7STZ - chains C and D of the 6 polymer chains in the assembly; structure by X-ray diffraction, 2.95 A resolution.

[Chain C (and D)]
Molecule: Cadherin-1
Organism: Homo sapiens
Notes: chain D of this document is another copy of the same molecule, construct and numbering; everything in this record applies to it too
UniProt: P12830 (CADH1_HUMAN); residues 1-544 here correspond to UniProt positions 155-698 (UniProt number = residue number + 154)
Sequence (590 residues; each row starts with the number of its first residue; numbers below 1 keep their minus sign (Met-15 is residue -15)):
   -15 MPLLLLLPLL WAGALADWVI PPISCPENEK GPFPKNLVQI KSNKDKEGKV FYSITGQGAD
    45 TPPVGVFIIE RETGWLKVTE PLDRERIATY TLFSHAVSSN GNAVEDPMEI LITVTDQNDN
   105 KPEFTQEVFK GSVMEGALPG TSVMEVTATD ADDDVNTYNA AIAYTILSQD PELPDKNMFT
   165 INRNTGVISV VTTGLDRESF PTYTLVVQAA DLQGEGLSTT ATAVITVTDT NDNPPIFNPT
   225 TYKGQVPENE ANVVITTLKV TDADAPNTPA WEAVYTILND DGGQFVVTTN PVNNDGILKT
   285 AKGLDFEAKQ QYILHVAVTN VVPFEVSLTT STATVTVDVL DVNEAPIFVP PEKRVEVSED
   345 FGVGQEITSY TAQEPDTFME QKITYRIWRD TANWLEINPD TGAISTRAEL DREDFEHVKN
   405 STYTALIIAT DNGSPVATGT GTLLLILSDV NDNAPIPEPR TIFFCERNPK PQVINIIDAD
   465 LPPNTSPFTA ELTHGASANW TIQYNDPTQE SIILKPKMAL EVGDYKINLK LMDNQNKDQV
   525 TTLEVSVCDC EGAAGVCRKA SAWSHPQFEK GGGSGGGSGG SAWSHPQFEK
Not modelled in the structure: -15 to 0, 541-574 (chain D: -15 to 0, 310-312, 363-364, 392-395, 417-419, 431-433, 438-574)
Differences from the reference sequence: expression tag (-15 to 0)
Disulfides: Cys449-Cys534
Glycans and other covalent adducts: alpha-D-mannopyranose (MAN) linked to Thr204, Thr316, Thr424; N-acetylglucosamine (NAG) linked to Asn483
Metal / ion sites: Ca2+ site 1: Glu11, Glu69, Asp100, Gln101, Asp103, Asp136; Ca2+ site 2: Glu11, Asp67, Glu69, Asp103; Ca2+ site 3: Asn102, Asn104, Asp134, Asp136, Asn143, Asp195; Ca2+ site 4: Glu119, Glu182, Asp213, Thr214, Asp216, Asp248; Ca2+ site 5: Glu119, Asp180, Glu182, Asp216; Ca2+ site 6: Asn215, Asn217, Asp246, Asp248, Ala254, Asn304; Ca2+ site 7: Glu232, Glu291, Asp325, Val326, Glu328, Asp360; Ca2+ site 8: Glu232, Asp289, Glu291, Glu328; Ca2+ site 9: Asn327, Glu358, Gln365, Asp415; Ca2+ site 10: Glu343, Glu397, Asp433, Val434, Asp436, Asp464; Ca2+ site 11: Glu343, Asp395, Glu397, Asp436; Ca2+ site 12: Asn435, Asn437, Asp462, Asp464, Asn468, Asp517
Ligand contacts:
  - beta-D-mannopyranose (BMA), molecule 1: Glu111, Val112, Val190, Ala205, Thr206
  - beta-D-mannopyranose (BMA), molecule 2: Ser126, Val127, Met128, Glu129, Val171
  - beta-D-mannopyranose (BMA), molecule 3: Thr224, Thr225, His299, Ala317, Thr318
  - beta-D-mannopyranose (BMA), molecule 4: Thr303, Leu312, Thr313, Thr314
  - beta-D-mannopyranose (BMA), molecule 5: Pro335, Glu336, Leu410, Gly425, Thr426
  - beta-D-mannopyranose (BMA), molecule 6: Trp372, Ile412, Thr414, Val420, Ala421, Thr422
Reported in the primary citation:
  - self-association interface (contacts with another copy of this molecule): Trp2
  - conformationally variable residues: Asp1 to Ile4
  - mutagenesis - W2A: abolished binding to Cadherin-1 (chain C)
  - mutagenesis - K14E: abolished binding to X-dimers

[How chain C and chain D interact]
Pairs across the interface (36):
  Asp1(C) - Ser26(D)
  Asp1(C) - Asn27(D)  hydrogen bond (backbone-side chain)
  Asp1(C) - Lys28(D)
  Asp1(C) - Glu89(D)  hydrogen bond (backbone-side chain)
  Trp2(C) - Ile24(D)  hydrophobic
  Trp2(C) - Lys25(D)
  Trp2(C) - Tyr36(D)  hydrophobic
  Trp2(C) - Ser78(D)
  Trp2(C) - His79(D)
  Trp2(C) - Ala80(D)  hydrophobic
  Trp2(C) - Glu89(D)
  Trp2(C) - Asp90(D)  hydrogen bond (side chain-backbone)
  Trp2(C) - Met92(D)
  Val3(C) - Lys25(D)  hydrogen bond (backbone-backbone)
  Val3(C) - Asn27(D)
  Pro5(C) - Gln23(D)
  Pro5(C) - Ile24(D)
  Pro5(C) - Lys25(D)
  Pro6(C) - Gln23(D)
  Gln23(C) - Pro5(D)
  Gln23(C) - Pro6(D)
  Ile24(C) - Trp2(D)  hydrophobic
  Lys25(C) - Trp2(D)
  Lys25(C) - Val3(D)  hydrogen bond (backbone-backbone)
  Lys25(C) - Pro5(D)
  Ser26(C) - Asp1(D)
  Asn27(C) - Asp1(D)  hydrogen bond (side chain-backbone)
  Asn27(C) - Val3(D)
  Tyr36(C) - Trp2(D)  hydrophobic
  Ser78(C) - Trp2(D)
  His79(C) - Trp2(D)
  Ala80(C) - Trp2(D)  hydrophobic
  Glu89(C) - Asp1(D)  hydrogen bond (side chain-backbone)
  Glu89(C) - Trp2(D)
  Asp90(C) - Trp2(D)  hydrogen bond (backbone-side chain)
  Met92(C) - Trp2(D)
Also at the interface, not in a pair above, chain C (20 interface residues in all): Ile4, Lys28, Pro91
Also at the interface, not in a pair above, chain D (19 interface residues in all): Ile4

[In short]
The interface between chain C and chain D involves 20 residues on one side and 19 on the other; the contacts
include 8 hydrogen bonds. Among the polar pairs are Asp1(C)-Asn27(D), Asp1(C)-Glu89(D) and Trp2(C)-Asp90(D).
From the paper: W2A of chain C abolishes binding to Cadherin-1 (chain C); conformational variability at
Asp1(C).
Both chains are Cadherin-1 (Homo sapiens). Entry 7STZ (Crystal Structure of Human E-cadherin EC1-5 bound by
mouse monoclonal antibody Fab mAb-1_19A11) was determined by X-ray diffraction, deposited together with 6VEL.
